1AIS - chains E and B of the 4 polymer chains in the assembly; structure by X-ray diffraction, 2.10 A resolution.

Chain E:
Molecule: 17-nt DNA strand
Sequence (17 nucleotides; numbered 1418 to 1434; the number before each row is that of its first residue):
  1418 GCTTTAAAAA GTAAGTT

Chain B:
Molecule: Protein (transcription initiation factor iib)
Source organism: Pyrococcus woesei
Notes: fragment: c terminal domain
UniProtKB: P61999 (TF2B_PYRWO); residues 1101-1300 here correspond to UniProt positions 101-300 (UniProt number = residue number - 1000)
Sequence (200 residues; row label = number of the first residue in the row):
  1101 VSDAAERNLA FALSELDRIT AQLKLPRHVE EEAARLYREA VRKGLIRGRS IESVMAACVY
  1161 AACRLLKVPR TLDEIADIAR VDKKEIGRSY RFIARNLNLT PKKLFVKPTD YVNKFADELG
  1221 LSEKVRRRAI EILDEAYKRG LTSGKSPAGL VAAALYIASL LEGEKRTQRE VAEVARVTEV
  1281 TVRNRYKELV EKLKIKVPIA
Unresolved in the structure: 1101-1107

Interface between chain E and chain B:
Residue-residue contacts (12):
  DC1419(E) with Arg-1188(B), salt bridge to the phosphate
  DG1428(E) with Gly-1244(B), sugar contact; Lys-1245(B), salt bridge to the phosphate; Ser-1246(B), phosphate contact
  DT1429(E) with Ser-1246(B), hydrogen bond to the phosphate; Thr-1281(B), sugar contact; Arg-1285(B), salt bridge to the phosphate
  DA1430(E) with Arg-1276(B), phosphate contact; Val-1277(B), phosphate contact; Thr-1278(B), hydrogen bond to the phosphate; Thr-1281(B), hydrogen bond to the phosphate
  DA1431(E) with Thr-1278(B), phosphate contact
Other interface residues (no listed pair), chain E (6 interface residues in all): DG1418
Other interface residues (no listed pair), chain B (11 interface residues in all): Ser-1243, Gly-1249

In short:
6 residues of chain E face 11 of chain B across their interface, with 3 hydrogen bonds and 3 salt bridges.
Polar contacts include DT1429(E)/Ser-1246(B), DA1430(E)/Thr-1278(B) and DA1430(E)/Thr-1281(B).
Chain E is a 17-nt DNA strand and chain B is Protein (transcription initiation factor iib) (Pyrococcus
woesei); the structure, Tata-binding protein/transcription factor (ii)b/tata-box complex from pyrococcus
woesei, was determined by X-ray diffraction.
